7RYB - chain A; structure by X-ray diffraction, 2.90 A resolution.

# Chain A
Protein: Lanosterol 14-alpha demethylase
Organism: Saccharomyces cerevisiae (strain YJM789)
UniProtKB: A6ZSR0 (A6ZSR0_YEAS7); numbering as in UniProt (aligned over 1-530)
Sequence (539 residues; numbered 1 to 539; the number before each row is that of its first residue):
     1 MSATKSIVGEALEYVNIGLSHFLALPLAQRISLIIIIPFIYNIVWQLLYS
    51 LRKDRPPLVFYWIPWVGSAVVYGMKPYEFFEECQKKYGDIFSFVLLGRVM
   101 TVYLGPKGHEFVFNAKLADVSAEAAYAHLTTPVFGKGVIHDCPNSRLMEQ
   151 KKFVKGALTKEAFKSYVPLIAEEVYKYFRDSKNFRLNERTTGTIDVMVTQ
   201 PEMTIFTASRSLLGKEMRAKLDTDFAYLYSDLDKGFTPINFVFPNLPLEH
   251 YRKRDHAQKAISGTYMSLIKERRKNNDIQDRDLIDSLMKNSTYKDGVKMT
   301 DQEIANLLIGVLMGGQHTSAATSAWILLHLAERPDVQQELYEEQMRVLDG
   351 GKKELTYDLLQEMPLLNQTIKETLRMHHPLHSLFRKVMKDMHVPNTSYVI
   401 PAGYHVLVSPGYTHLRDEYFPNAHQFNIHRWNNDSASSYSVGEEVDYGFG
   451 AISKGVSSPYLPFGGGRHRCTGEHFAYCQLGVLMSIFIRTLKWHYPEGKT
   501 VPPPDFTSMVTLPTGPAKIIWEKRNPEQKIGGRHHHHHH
Not modelled in the structure: 1-8, 532-539
Sequence notes: engineered mutation H140 (Tyr in A6ZSR0), T471 (Ile in A6ZSR0); expression tag (531-539)
Bound ions: heme Fe: C470 (together with Voriconazole)
Residues lining bound ligands:
  - heme (HEM): F113, Y126, H140, L147, M148, K151, L158, V311, G315, T318, S319, T322, L374, H378, P379, L380, L383, R385, P462, F463, G464, R467, H468, R469, C470, T471, G472, F475, A476
  - Voriconazole (VOR): Y126, T130, F134, I139, H140, F236, G310, V311, G314, G315, T318, L380, S382, L383, M509
Reported in the primary citation:
  - mutagenesis - Y140H/I471T, Y140H, I471T: decreased expression
  - mutagenesis - Y140H/I471T (6.5- to 7.7-fold), Y140H (2-fold): increased growth in response to Voriconazole
  - mutagenesis - Y140H/I471T (6.5- to 7.7-fold), Y140H (2-fold): increased growth in response to FLC
  - mutagenesis - Y140H/I471T, Y140H (2.1-fold): increased growth in response to VT-1161
  - mutagenesis - Y140H/I471T: increased growth in response to ITC
  - mutagenesis - Y140H/I471T (1.5-fold): increased growth in response to PCZ
  - contacts within the chain: Y126-F384 (hydrogen bond), K151-T471, K151-R467 (backbone contact), K151-R469 (backbone contact), V154-T471, K155-T471, L158-T471
  - binding site for heme: K151, R385
  - heme coordination: C470
  - mutagenesis - I471T (0.6-0.8 uM): unchanged binding to Voriconazole
  - mutagenesis - I471T (0.9- to 1.6-fold): unchanged growth in response to azole drugs

# Summary
Ligands of chain A: heme and Voriconazole. From the paper: a binding site for heme at K151 and R385;
Y140H/I471T, Y140H and I471T reduce expression.
Chain A is Lanosterol 14-alpha demethylase (Saccharomyces cerevisiae (strain YJM789)); the structure, S.
CEREVISIAE CYP51 Y140H/I471T - double mutant COMPLEXED WITH Voriconazole, was determined by X-ray diffraction
(same publication as 7RY8, 7RY9 and 7RYA).
